3FFC - chains D and E of the 5 polymer chains in the assembly; structure by X-ray diffraction, 2.80 A resolution.

Chain D:
Name: CF34 alpha chain
From: Homo sapiens
Chain sequence (202 residues; row label = number of the first residue in the row; note: 8 numbers in that range are skipped by the numbering (no residue carries them; nothing is unmodelled there)):
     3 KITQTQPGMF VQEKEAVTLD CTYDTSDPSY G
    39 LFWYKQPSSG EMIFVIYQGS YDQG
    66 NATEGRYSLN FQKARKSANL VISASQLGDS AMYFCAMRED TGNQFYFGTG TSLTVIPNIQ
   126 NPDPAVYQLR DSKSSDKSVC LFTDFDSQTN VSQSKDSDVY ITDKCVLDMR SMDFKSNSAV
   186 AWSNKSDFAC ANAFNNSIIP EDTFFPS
Disulfides: Cys23-Cys100, Cys145-Cys195

Chain E:
Name: CF34 beta chain
From: Homo sapiens
Chain sequence (247 residues; each row starts with the number of its first residue; note: 12 numbers in that range are skipped by the numbering (no residue carries them; nothing is unmodelled there)):
     2 MGVAQSPRYK IIEKRQSVAF WCNPISGHAT
    39 LYWYQQILGQ GPKLLIQFQN NGV
    66 VDDSQLPKDR FSAERL
    83 KGVDSTLKIQ PAKLEDSAVY LCASSFTWTS GGATDTQYFG PGTRLTVLED LKNVFPPEVA
   143 VFEPSEAEIS HTQKATLVCL ATGFYPDHVE LSWWVNGKEV HSGVCTDPQP LKEQPALNDS
   203 RYALSSRLRV SATFWQNPRN HFRCQVQFYG LSENDEWTQD RAKPVTQIVS AEAWGRAD
Disulfides: Cys23-Cys104, Cys161-Cys226
Ion coordination: Cd2+ near His153 (its only coordinating residue here)

How chain D and chain E interact:
Pairs across the interface - 88 pairs, chain D then chain E:
  Phe40(D) - Thr118(E)
  Tyr42(D) - Gln119(E)  hydrogen bond (side chain-backbone)
  Tyr42(D) - Phe121(E)  hydrophobic
  Gln44(D) - Gln44(E)  hydrogen bond
  Gly48(D) - Leu103(E)
  Gly48(D) - Pro123(E)
  Met50(D) - Gln44(E)
  Met50(D) - Pro50(E)  hydrophobic
  Met50(D) - Leu103(E)  hydrophobic
  Met50(D) - Phe121(E)  hydrophobic
  Tyr55(D) - Gly113(E)  hydrogen bond (side chain-backbone)
  Tyr55(D) - Gly114(E)
  Tyr55(D) - Ala115(E)
  Tyr59(D) - Gly113(E)  hydrogen bond (side chain-backbone)
  Tyr59(D) - Gly114(E)
  Phe99(D) - Gln44(E)
  Phe99(D) - Gln48(E)
  Phe99(D) - Gly49(E)
  Arg103(D) - Trp110(E)
  Arg103(D) - Gly113(E)
  Arg103(D) - Asp117(E)  salt bridge
  Asn108(D) - Leu52(E)
  Asn108(D) - Asp67(E)  hydrogen bond
  Asn108(D) - Ser69(E)
  Gln109(D) - Leu52(E)
  Gln109(D) - Gln70(E)  hydrogen bond
  Phe110(D) - Tyr42(E)
  Phe110(D) - Asp117(E)
  Phe110(D) - Gln119(E)
  Phe112(D) - Pro50(E)
  Phe112(D) - Phe121(E)  hydrophobic
  Gly113(D) - Gly49(E)
  Thr114(D) - Gly47(E)
  Asp128(D) - Thr154(E)
  Tyr132(D) - Ser147(E)
  Tyr132(D) - Ala149(E)  hydrophobic
  Tyr132(D) - Glu150(E)
  Tyr132(D) - His153(E)
  Tyr132(D) - Thr154(E)
  Gln133(D) - Ser147(E)
  Leu134(D) - Phe144(E)
  Leu134(D) - Glu145(E)
  Leu134(D) - Pro146(E)  hydrophobic
  Leu134(D) - Ser147(E)
  Leu134(D) - Thr158(E)
  Leu134(D) - Val160(E)  hydrophobic
  Arg135(D) - Phe144(E)
  Arg135(D) - Glu145(E)  salt bridge
  Arg135(D) - Arg258(E)
  Asp136(D) - Phe144(E)
  Ser137(D) - Val143(E)  hydrogen bond (backbone-backbone)
  Ser137(D) - Glu254(E)
  Ser139(D) - Ala142(E)
  Ser140(D) - Phe144(E)
  Lys142(D) - Glu195(E)  salt bridge
  Val144(D) - Phe144(E)  hydrophobic
  Val144(D) - Val160(E)  hydrophobic
  Leu146(D) - Glu150(E)
  Leu146(D) - Thr158(E)
  Thr148(D) - Arg211(E)  hydrogen bond
  Asp149(D) - Thr154(E)
  Asp149(D) - Arg211(E)  salt bridge
  Tyr165(D) - Leu193(E)  hydrophobic
  Tyr165(D) - Glu195(E)  hydrogen bond (side chain-backbone)
  Ile166(D) - Leu193(E)
  Thr167(D) - Asp189(E)
  Thr167(D) - Ser207(E)
  Cys170(D) - Cys187(E)  disulfide
  Cys170(D) - Thr188(E)
  Cys170(D) - Arg209(E)  hydrogen bond
  Val171(D) - Cys187(E)  hydrogen bond (backbone-side chain)
  Leu172(D) - Gly185(E)
  Leu172(D) - Val186(E)
  Leu172(D) - Cys187(E)
  Leu172(D) - Arg209(E)
  Asp173(D) - Ser184(E)
  Asp173(D) - Gly185(E)  hydrogen bond (backbone-backbone)
  Met174(D) - Arg211(E)
  Arg175(D) - Ser184(E)
  Phe179(D) - Lys156(E)
  Ser181(D) - Arg211(E)
  Ser183(D) - Arg209(E)  hydrogen bond (backbone-side chain)
  Ala184(D) - Arg209(E)
  Val185(D) - Arg209(E)
  Trp187(D) - Leu162(E)  hydrophobic
  Trp187(D) - Ala205(E)  hydrophobic
  Phe209(D) - His153(E)
  Pro211(D) - Ala149(E)  hydrophobic
Interface residues without a listed pair, chain D (47 interface residues in all): Phe52
Interface residues without a listed pair, chain E (58 interface residues in all): Gln55, Tyr120, Gly122, Leu159, Thr164, Lys194, Val212, Ser213, Ala255, Asp260
Cross-chain cystine bridges: Cys170(D)-Cys187(E)

In short:
The interface between chain D and chain E involves 47 residues on one side and 58 on the other, with 1
disulfide bond, 13 hydrogen bonds and 4 salt bridges. Among the polar pairs are Arg103(D)-Asp117(E),
Arg135(D)-Glu145(E) and Lys142(D)-Glu195(E).
Here chain D is CF34 alpha chain and chain E is CF34 beta chain, both from Homo sapiens. Entry 3FFC (Crystal
Structure of CF34 TCR in complex with HLA-B8/FLR) was determined by X-ray diffraction.
